Entry 8V5K (electron microscopy, 2.60 A resolution); this record covers chains A and B of the 9 polymer chains in the assembly.

Chain A (and B):
Protein: Fusion glycoprotein F0
Source organism: Human respirovirus 3
Notes: chain B of this document is another copy of the same molecule, construct and numbering; everything in this record applies to it too
Reference sequence: T1UCV5 (T1UCV5_9MONO); residues 19-484 here = UniProt positions 19-484
Amino-acid sequence (498 residues; each row starts with the number of its first residue):
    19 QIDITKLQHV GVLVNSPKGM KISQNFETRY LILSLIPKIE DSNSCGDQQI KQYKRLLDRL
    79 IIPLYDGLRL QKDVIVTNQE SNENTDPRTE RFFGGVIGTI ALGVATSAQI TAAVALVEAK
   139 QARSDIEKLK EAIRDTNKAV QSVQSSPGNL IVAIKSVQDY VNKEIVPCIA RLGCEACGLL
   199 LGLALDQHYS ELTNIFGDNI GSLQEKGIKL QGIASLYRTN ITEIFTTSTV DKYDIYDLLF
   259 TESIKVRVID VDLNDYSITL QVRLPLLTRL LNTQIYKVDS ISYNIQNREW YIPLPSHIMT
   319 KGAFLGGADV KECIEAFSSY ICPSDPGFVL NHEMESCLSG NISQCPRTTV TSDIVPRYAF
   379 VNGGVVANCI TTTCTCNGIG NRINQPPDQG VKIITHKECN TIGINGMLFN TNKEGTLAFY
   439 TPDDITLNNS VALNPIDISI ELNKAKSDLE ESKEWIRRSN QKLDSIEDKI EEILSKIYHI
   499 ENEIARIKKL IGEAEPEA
Not modelled in the structure: 95-106, 162-167, 216-224, 237-249, 437-440, 482-516
Construct notes: conflict P165 (Ile in T1UCV5), C186 (Ser in T1UCV5), C195 (Ala in T1UCV5), L198 (Gln in T1UCV5), L201 (Ile in T1UCV5), D204 (Thr in T1UCV5), N452 (Asp in T1UCV5); expression tag (485-516)
Disulfides: C63-C192, C186-C195, C331-C340, C355-C363, C387-C392, C394-C417
Covalently attached groups: N-acetylglucosamine (NAG) linked to N359

Chain A / chain B interface:
Pairs across the interface (78):
  N33(A) with V122(B)
  R236(A) with L201(B); D204(B), salt bridge
  I253(A) with R77(B); I80(B), hydrophobic
  Y254(A) with P81(B); D84(B), hydrogen bond
  L256(A) with R77(B)
  L257(A) with R77(B)
  E260(A) with R77(B), salt bridge
  D297(A) with T124(B)
  T369(A) with F346(B)
  P374(A) with S125(B)
  Y376(A) with S125(B), hydrogen bond (backbone-backbone); I128(B), hydrophobic
  A377(A) with A123(B)
  F378(A) with V92(B), hydrophobic; I118(B), hydrophobic; G121(B); V122(B); A123(B), hydrogen bond (backbone-backbone); I128(B), hydrophobic
  V379(A) with G121(B)
  N380(A) with G121(B), hydrogen bond (backbone-backbone)
  G381(A) with I118(B); A119(B)
  G382(A) with I118(B)
  V383(A) with I118(B), hydrophobic
  T419(A) with V114(B)
  I420(A) with I118(B), hydrophobic
  L426(A) with G112(B); G113(B); V114(B); I115(B), hydrogen bond (backbone-backbone)
  F427(A) with I93(B), hydrophobic; V114(B), hydrophobic; I115(B), hydrophobic; G116(B); I118(B), hydrophobic; V132(B), hydrophobic
  N428(A) with V114(B); G116(B), hydrogen bond (backbone-backbone); T117(B); I118(B), hydrogen bond (backbone-backbone)
  T429(A) with T117(B)
  N430(A) with T117(B); I118(B), hydrogen bond (side chain-backbone); L120(B)
  E432(A) with L120(B)
  G433(A) with L120(B)
  P453(A) with A450(B); L451(B); I456(B)
  I454(A) with V449(B), hydrophobic; L451(B), hydrophobic
  D455(A) with N349(B)
  I456(A) with I456(B), hydrophobic
  S457(A) with V449(B); A450(B), hydrogen bond (side chain-backbone); I456(B)
  I458(A) with N349(B); E351(B); N447(B); V449(B), hydrophobic
  L460(A) with I456(B); E459(B); L460(B), hydrophobic
  N461(A) with S448(B), hydrogen bond (side chain-backbone)
  K464(A) with E459(B), salt bridge
  L467(A) with A463(B); D466(B); L467(B), hydrophobic
  S470(A) with S470(B)
  K471(A) with D466(B), salt bridge
  I474(A) with S470(B); W473(B), hydrophobic
  L481(A) with K480(B); L481(B), hydrophobic
Other interface residues (no listed pair), chain A (46 interface residues in all): L31, S233, F335, M425, T434
Other interface residues (no listed pair), chain B (49 interface residues in all): D76, T129, S208, P311, V347, M352, S477

In short:
Chain A and chain B form an interface of 46 and 49 residues respectively, with 10 hydrogen bonds and 4 salt
bridges. Polar pairs include R236(A)-D204(B), E260(A)-R77(B) and K464(A)-E459(B). N-acetylglucosamine is
covalently linked to N359(A).
Chain A and chain B are both Fusion glycoprotein F0 (Human respirovirus 3); the structure, Structure of the
Human Respirovirus 3 Fusion Protein Bound to Camelid Nanobodies 4C03 and 4C06, was determined by electron
microscopy, deposited together with 8V62.
